Entry 5XMJ (X-ray diffraction, 3.60 A resolution); this record covers chains C and O of the 6 polymer chains in the assembly.

[Chain C (and O)]
Name: fumarate reductase respiratory complex
Source organism: Desulfovibrio gigas
Notes: chain O of this document is another copy of the same molecule, construct and numbering; everything in this record applies to it too
Amino-acid sequence (218 residues; numbered 1 to 218; the number before each row is that of its first residue):
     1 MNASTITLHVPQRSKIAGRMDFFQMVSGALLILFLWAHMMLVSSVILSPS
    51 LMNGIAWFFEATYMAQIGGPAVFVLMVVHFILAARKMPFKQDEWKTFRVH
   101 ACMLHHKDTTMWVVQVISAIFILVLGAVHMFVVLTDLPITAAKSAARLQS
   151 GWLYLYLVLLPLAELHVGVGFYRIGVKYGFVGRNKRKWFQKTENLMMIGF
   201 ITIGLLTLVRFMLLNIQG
Not modelled in the structure: 213-218
Metal / ion sites: heme Fe site 1: His-38, His-129; heme Fe site 2: His-79, His-166
Residues lining bound ligands:
  - heme (HEM), molecule 1: Gln-24, Met-25, Gly-28, Leu-31, Ile-32, Leu-35, Met-76, His-79, Phe-80, Ala-83, Lys-86, Met-87, Trp-112, Gln-115, Val-116, Ala-119, Ile-122, Leu-123, His-166, Val-167, Gly-170, Phe-171, Ile-174, Lys-177, Tyr-178
  - heme (HEM), molecule 2: Phe-34, Leu-35, His-38, Met-39, Val-42, Val-72, His-129, Met-130, Val-133, Leu-134, Ile-139, Lys-143, Ala-146, Arg-147, Tyr-156, Leu-159, Leu-160, Ala-163, Gly-204, Thr-207, Phe-211
  - menaquinone-7 (MQ7): Leu-33, Trp-36, Ala-37, Met-40, Leu-41, Ser-44, Ile-55, Tyr-63
Reported in the primary citation:
  - self-association interface (contacts with another copy of this molecule); pairs are residue here / residue on that copy: Thr-135/Gly-151 (hydrogen bond)
  - conformationally variable residues (loop rearrangement): Trp-57 to Gly-68

[Chain C / chain O interface]
Pairs across the interface (34):
  Ala-3(C) / Val-99(O)
  Ile-16(C) / Lys-95(O)
  Ala-17(C) / Gln-91(O)
  Met-20(C) / Gln-91(O)
  Phe-73(C) / Val-124(O)  hydrophobic
  Val-77(C) / Val-124(O)  hydrophobic
  Phe-80(C) / Phe-80(O)  hydrophobic
  Phe-80(C) / Phe-89(O)  hydrophobic
  Ile-81(C) / Phe-89(O)  hydrophobic
  Ala-84(C) / Phe-89(O)  hydrophobic
  Arg-85(C) / Phe-89(O)
  Arg-85(C) / Lys-90(O)
  Arg-85(C) / Gln-91(O)
  Phe-89(C) / Ile-81(O)
  Phe-89(C) / Ala-84(O)  hydrophobic
  Phe-89(C) / Arg-85(O)
  Lys-90(C) / Lys-90(O)
  Gln-91(C) / Ala-17(O)
  Gln-91(C) / Arg-85(O)  hydrogen bond
  Asp-92(C) / Leu-8(O)
  Lys-95(C) / His-9(O)
  Val-99(C) / Ala-3(O)  hydrophobic
  Ile-120(C) / Ile-81(O)  hydrophobic
  Leu-123(C) / Phe-80(O)  hydrophobic
  Leu-123(C) / Leu-123(O)  hydrophobic
  Val-124(C) / Phe-73(O)  hydrophobic
  Val-124(C) / Val-77(O)  hydrophobic
  Ala-127(C) / Val-128(O)
  Val-128(C) / Ala-127(O)
  Val-128(C) / Phe-131(O)  hydrophobic
  Phe-131(C) / Val-128(O)  hydrophobic
  Thr-135(C) / Gly-151(O)  hydrogen bond (side chain-backbone)
  Thr-135(C) / Trp-152(O)
  Trp-152(C) / Asp-136(O)  hydrogen bond
Interface residues without a listed pair, chain C (29 interface residues in all): Ser-14, Glu-93, Met-103, Val-132, Leu-155
Interface residues without a listed pair, chain O (27 interface residues in all): Ile-16, Met-20, Ile-120, Val-132

[In short]
29 residues of chain C and 27 residues of chain O are in contact; the contacts include 3 hydrogen bonds. Polar
pairs include Gln-91(C)/Arg-85(O), Thr-135(C)/Gly-151(O) and Trp-152(C)/Asp-136(O). Bound to chain C: heme and
menaquinone-7. His-38(C) and His-129(C) coordinate heme Fe site 1. The paper reports conformational
variability at Trp-57(C); a self-association interface involving Thr-135(C) and Gly-151(C).
Both chains are fumarate reductase respiratory complex (Desulfovibrio gigas). Entry 5XMJ (Crystal structure of
quinol:fumarate reductase from Desulfovibrio gigas) was determined by X-ray diffraction.
